PDB entry 7Z0H | electron microscopy, 2.60 A resolution | chains M and N of the 19 polymer chains in the assembly

[Chain M]
Molecule: DNA-directed RNA polymerase III subunit RPC5
Organism: Saccharomyces cerevisiae S288C
Reference sequence: P36121 (RPC5_YEAST); residues 1-282 here = UniProt positions 1-282
Sequence (282 residues; numbered 1 to 282; the number before each row is that of its first residue):
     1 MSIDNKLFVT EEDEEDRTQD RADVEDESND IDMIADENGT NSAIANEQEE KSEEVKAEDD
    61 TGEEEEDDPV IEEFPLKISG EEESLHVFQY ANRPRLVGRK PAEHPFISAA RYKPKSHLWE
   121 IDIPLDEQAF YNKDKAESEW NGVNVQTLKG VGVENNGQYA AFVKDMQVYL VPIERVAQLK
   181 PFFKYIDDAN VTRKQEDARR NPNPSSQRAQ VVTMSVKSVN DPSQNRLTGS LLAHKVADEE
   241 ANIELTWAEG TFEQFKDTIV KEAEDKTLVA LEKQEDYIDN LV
Disordered / not traced: 1-70, 197-224, 282
Swiss-Prot annotation at these positions:
  - modified residue: Thr61 (Phosphothreonine)

[Chain N]
Molecule: DNA-directed RNA polymerase III subunit RPC4
Organism: Saccharomyces cerevisiae S288C
Reference sequence: P25441 (RPC4_YEAST); residues 195-422 carry their UniProt numbers (228 of 422 residues fall inside the UniProt entry; the rest is not from it)
Sequence (422 residues; numbered -289 to 422; 290 numbers in that range are skipped by the numbering (no residue carries them; nothing is unmodelled there); the number before each row is that of its first residue; numbers below 1 keep their minus sign (UNK-289 is residue -289); X marks 194 residues of unknown identity (built as UNK)):
  -289 XXXXXXXXXX XXXXXXXXXX XXXXXXXXXX XXXXXXXXXX XXXXXXXXXX XXXXXXXXXX
  -229 XXXXXXXXXX XXXXXXXXXX XXXXXXXXXX XXXXXXXXXX XXXXXXXXXX XXXXXXXXXX
  -169 XXXXXXXXXX XXXXXXXXXX XXXXXXXXXX XXXXXXXXXX XXXXXXXXXX XXXXXXXXXX
  -109 XXXXXXXXX
   190 XXXXXRIEQL FPVRPVRVRH EDVETVKREI QEALSEKPTR EPTPSVKTEP VGTGLQSYLE
   250 ERERQVNEKL ADLGLEKEFQ SVDGKEAAAE LELLNADHQH ILRKLKKMNN KPERFMVFQL
   310 PTRLPAFERP AVKEEKEDME TQASDPSKKK KNIKKKDTKD ALSTRELAGK VGSIRVHKSG
   370 KLSVKIGNVV MDIGKGAETT FLQDVIALSI ADDASSAELL GRVDGKIVVT PQI
Disordered / not traced: -289 to -107, 190-194, 228-273, 317-353
Swiss-Prot annotation at these positions:
  - modified residue: Ser224 (Phosphoserine), Thr228 (Phosphothreonine), Thr232 (Phosphothreonine)

[Chain M / chain N interface]
Residue-residue contacts - 149 pairs, chain M then chain N:
  Ile71(M) - Val365(N)  hydrogen bond (backbone-backbone)
  Ile71(M) - Lys367(N)
  Glu72(M) - Arg364(N)
  Glu72(M) - Val365(N)  hydrogen bond (backbone-backbone)
  Glu73(M) - Ser362(N)
  Phe74(M) - Ser362(N)
  Phe74(M) - Ile363(N)  hydrogen bond (backbone-backbone)
  Phe74(M) - Val365(N)  hydrophobic
  Pro75(M) - Lys359(N)
  Pro75(M) - Gly361(N)
  Pro75(M) - Ser362(N)
  Leu76(M) - Lys359(N)
  Leu76(M) - Val360(N)  hydrogen bond (backbone-backbone)
  Leu76(M) - Gly361(N)  hydrogen bond (backbone-backbone)
  Leu76(M) - Ser362(N)
  Leu76(M) - Ile363(N)  hydrophobic
  Leu76(M) - Ile375(N)  hydrophobic
  Lys77(M) - Gly358(N)
  Lys77(M) - Lys359(N)
  Ile78(M) - Leu356(N)
  Ile78(M) - Ala357(N)
  Ile78(M) - Gly358(N)  hydrogen bond (backbone-backbone)
  Ile78(M) - Val360(N)  hydrophobic
  Glu81(M) - Glu355(N)
  Glu83(M) - Ala396(N)
  Ser84(M) - Ile395(N)
  Ser84(M) - Ala396(N)
  Ser84(M) - Leu397(N)  hydrogen bond (backbone-backbone)
  Leu85(M) - Val394(N)  hydrophobic
  Leu85(M) - Ile395(N)
  His86(M) - Val394(N)
  His86(M) - Ile395(N)  hydrogen bond (backbone-backbone)
  His86(M) - Leu397(N)
  Val87(M) - Gln392(N)
  Val87(M) - Asp393(N)
  Val87(M) - Val394(N)  hydrophobic
  Phe88(M) - Gln392(N)
  Phe88(M) - Asp393(N)  hydrogen bond (backbone-backbone)
  Phe88(M) - Ile395(N)  hydrophobic
  Gln89(M) - Phe390(N)
  Gln89(M) - Gln392(N)  hydrogen bond
  Tyr90(M) - Phe390(N)
  Tyr90(M) - Leu391(N)  hydrogen bond (backbone-backbone)
  Tyr90(M) - Asp393(N)  hydrogen bond
  Ala91(M) - Phe390(N)
  Arg93(M) - Phe390(N)
  Arg93(M) - Leu391(N)  hydrogen bond (backbone-backbone)
  Pro94(M) - Phe390(N)  hydrophobic
  Pro94(M) - Leu391(N)
  Arg95(M) - Ser224(N)  hydrogen bond
  Arg95(M) - Glu387(N)  salt bridge
  Arg95(M) - Thr388(N)  hydrogen bond (side chain-backbone)
  Arg95(M) - Phe390(N)
  Arg95(M) - Leu391(N)
  Arg95(M) - Val412(N)
  Leu96(M) - Leu223(N)
  Leu96(M) - Ser224(N)
  Leu96(M) - Glu225(N)
  Val97(M) - Gln198(N)
  Arg99(M) - Glu225(N)  salt bridge
  His104(M) - Leu408(N)
  Trp119(M) - Ile395(N)  hydrophobic
  Trp119(M) - Leu397(N)  hydrophobic
  Trp119(M) - Ala406(N)  hydrophobic
  Asp126(M) - Ile196(N)
  Gln128(M) - Ile196(N)
  Ala129(M) - Arg195(N)
  Ala129(M) - Leu199(N)
  Phe130(M) - Arg195(N)
  Phe130(M) - Leu199(N)  hydrophobic
  Phe130(M) - Phe200(N)  hydrophobic
  Asn156(M) - Thr311(N)
  Gly157(M) - Phe307(N)
  Gly157(M) - Gln308(N)
  Gly157(M) - Leu309(N)  hydrogen bond (backbone-backbone)
  Gly157(M) - Thr311(N)
  Gln158(M) - Phe307(N)
  Gln158(M) - Gln308(N)
  Gln158(M) - Lys415(N)
  Tyr159(M) - Met305(N)
  Tyr159(M) - Val306(N)
  Tyr159(M) - Phe307(N)  hydrogen bond (backbone-backbone)
  Tyr159(M) - Leu309(N)  hydrophobic
  Tyr159(M) - Leu313(N)
  Ala160(M) - Phe304(N)  hydrophobic
  Ala160(M) - Met305(N)
  Ala161(M) - Phe304(N)
  Ala161(M) - Met305(N)  hydrogen bond (backbone-backbone)
  Phe162(M) - Arg303(N)
  Val163(M) - Leu294(N)  hydrophobic
  Val163(M) - Met297(N)
  Val163(M) - Asn298(N)
  Lys164(M) - Asn298(N)
  Lys164(M) - Asn299(N)
  Lys164(M) - Lys300(N)  hydrogen bond (side chain-backbone)
  Met166(M) - Asn298(N)  hydrogen bond (backbone-side chain)
  Val168(M) - Ile363(N)  hydrophobic
  Leu170(M) - Phe307(N)  hydrophobic
  Ile173(M) - Val306(N)  hydrophobic
  Glu244(M) - Ser404(N)
  Leu245(M) - Leu397(N)  hydrophobic
  Leu245(M) - Ser404(N)
  Leu245(M) - Ser405(N)
  Leu245(M) - Ala406(N)
  Thr246(M) - Ser404(N)  hydrogen bond (side chain-backbone)
  Thr246(M) - Ser405(N)
  Thr246(M) - Ala406(N)  hydrogen bond (backbone-backbone)
  Trp247(M) - Ala406(N)
  Trp247(M) - Leu408(N)  hydrophobic
  Ala248(M) - Ala406(N)  hydrogen bond (backbone-backbone)
  Ala248(M) - Glu407(N)
  Ala248(M) - Leu408(N)
  Glu249(M) - Leu408(N)
  Gly250(M) - Leu408(N)
  Thr251(M) - Glu407(N)  hydrogen bond
  Thr251(M) - Leu408(N)
  Thr251(M) - Leu409(N)
  Phe252(M) - Pro301(N)
  Phe252(M) - Phe304(N)  hydrophobic
  Phe252(M) - Leu409(N)
  Phe255(M) - Leu409(N)  hydrophobic
  Lys266(M) - Ala357(N)
  Lys266(M) - Gly358(N)
  Lys266(M) - Lys359(N)
  Thr267(M) - Gly358(N)
  Thr267(M) - Lys359(N)
  Leu268(M) - Phe316(N)
  Leu268(M) - Ala357(N)
  Leu268(M) - Lys359(N)
  Val269(M) - Phe316(N)
  Ala270(M) - Ala315(N)
  Ala270(M) - Phe316(N)  hydrophobic
  Ala270(M) - Gly376(N)
  Ala270(M) - Asn377(N)
  Leu271(M) - Ala315(N)  hydrogen bond (backbone-backbone)
  Leu271(M) - Phe316(N)
  Glu272(M) - Ala315(N)  hydrogen bond (side chain-backbone)
  Gln274(M) - Asn377(N)
  Gln274(M) - Val378(N)
  Tyr277(M) - Pro310(N)
  Tyr277(M) - Arg312(N)
  Tyr277(M) - Val378(N)  hydrophobic
  Tyr277(M) - Met380(N)
  Tyr277(M) - Pro420(N)  hydrophobic
  Ile278(M) - Ile422(N)  hydrophobic
  Asn280(M) - Arg312(N)  hydrogen bond (backbone-side chain)
  Asn280(M) - Leu313(N)
  Leu281(M) - Arg312(N)  hydrogen bond (backbone-side chain)
  Leu281(M) - Pro420(N)  hydrophobic
Interface residues without a listed pair, chain M (69 interface residues in all): Ala102, Tyr112, Asp165, Asp279
Interface residues without a listed pair, chain N (73 interface residues in all): Lys226, Lys295, Glu302, Pro314, His366, Lys374, Thr389, Ile399, Asp413

[Overview]
The interface between chain M and chain N involves 69 residues on one side and 73 on the other, with 28
hydrogen bonds and 2 salt bridges. Among the polar pairs are Arg95(M)-Glu387(N), Arg99(M)-Glu225(N) and
Gln89(M)-Gln392(N).
Chain M is DNA-directed RNA polymerase III subunit RPC5 and chain N is DNA-directed RNA polymerase III subunit
RPC4, both from Saccharomyces cerevisiae S288C; the structure, Structure of yeast RNA Polymerase III-Ty1
integrase complex at 2.6 A (focus subunit AC40), was determined by electron microscopy together with 7Z2Z,
7Z30, 7Z31 and 8BWS from the same study.
